3AV2 - chains F and J of the 10 polymer chains in the assembly; structure by X-ray diffraction, 2.80 A resolution.

# Chain F
Protein: Histone H4
From: Homo sapiens
Reference sequence: P62805 (H4_HUMAN); residues 0-102 here correspond to UniProt positions 1-103 (UniProt number = residue number + 1)
Sequence (106 residues; each row starts with the number of its first residue; numbers below 1 keep their minus sign (Gly-3 is residue -3)):
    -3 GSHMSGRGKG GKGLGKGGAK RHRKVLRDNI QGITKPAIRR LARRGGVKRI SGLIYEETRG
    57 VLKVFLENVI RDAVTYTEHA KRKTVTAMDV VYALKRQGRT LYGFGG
Disordered / not traced: -3 to 18
Differences from the reference sequence: expression tag (-3 to -1)
UniProt features mapped onto this chain:
  - DNA-binding region: Lys16 to Lys20
  - modified residue: Ser1 (N-acetylserine), Arg3 (Asymmetric dimethylarginine), Lys5 (N6-(2-hydroxyisobutyryl)lysine), Lys8 (N6-(2-hydroxyisobutyryl)lysine), Lys12 (N6-(2-hydroxyisobutyryl)lysine), Lys16 (N6-(2-hydroxyisobutyryl)lysine), Lys20 (N6,N6,N6-trimethyllysine), Lys31 (N6-(2-hydroxyisobutyryl)lysine), Lys44 (N6-(2-hydroxyisobutyryl)lysine), Ser47 (Phosphoserine), Tyr51 (Phosphotyrosine), Lys59 (N6-(2-hydroxyisobutyryl)lysine), Lys77 (N6-(2-hydroxyisobutyryl)lysine), Lys79 (N6-(2-hydroxyisobutyryl)lysine), Thr80 (Phosphothreonine), Tyr88 (Phosphotyrosine), Lys91 (N6-(2-hydroxyisobutyryl)lysine)
  - cross-link (Glycyl lysine isopeptide (Lys-Gly)): Lys12 (interchain with G-Cter in SUMO2), Lys20 (interchain with G-Cter in SUMO2), Lys31 (interchain with G-Cter in SUMO2), Lys59 (interchain with G-Cter in SUMO2), Lys79 (interchain with G-Cter in SUMO2), Lys91 (interchain with G-Cter in SUMO2)

# Chain J
Molecule: 146-nt DNA strand
Sequence (146 nucleotides; row label = number of the first residue in the row):
   147 ATCAATATCC ACCTGCAGAT TCTACCAAAA GTGTATTTGG AAACTGCTCC ATCAAAAGGC
   207 ATGTTCAGCT GAATTCAGCT GAACATGCCT TTTGATGGAG CAGTTTCCAA ATACACTTTT
   267 GGTAGAATCT GCAGGTGGAT ATTGAT

# How chain F and chain J interact
Contacting residue pairs - 8 pairs, chain F then chain J:
  Arg19(F) with DT198(J), salt bridge to the phosphate
  Thr30(F) with DA207(J), phosphate contact; DT208(J), phosphate contact
  Pro32(F) with DA207(J), phosphate contact; DT208(J), phosphate contact
  Arg36(F) with DA207(J), salt bridge to the phosphate
  Arg45(F) with DT216(J), hydrogen bond to the phosphate; DG217(J), sugar contact
Other interface residues (no listed pair), chain F (7 interface residues in all): Lys31, Lys77
Other interface residues (no listed pair), chain J (7 interface residues in all): DA187, DG214

# Summary
Chain F and chain J each contribute 7 residues to their interface; the contacts include 1 hydrogen bond and 2
salt bridges. Polar contacts include Arg45(F)-DT216(J), Arg19(F)-DT198(J) and Arg36(F)-DA207(J). Curated
annotation (UniProt) lists a DNA-binding region on chain F.
Chain F is Histone H4 (Homo sapiens) and chain J is a 146-nt DNA strand; the structure, The human nucleosome
structure containing the histone variant H3.3, was determined by X-ray diffraction (same publication as 3AV1).
